PDB entry 8I4T | electron microscopy, 5.20 A resolution (low resolution: residue-level contacts below are approximate; hydrogen-bond / salt-bridge calls are withheld) | chains J and K of the 24 polymer chains in the assembly

[Chain J (and K)]
Name: Envelopment polyprotein
Organism: Severe fever with thrombocytopenia syndrome virus
Notes: chain K of this document is another copy of the same molecule, construct and numbering; everything in this record applies to it too
UniProt: A0A4D6J0G9 (A0A4D6J0G9_SFTS); numbering as in UniProt (aligned over 561-1073)
Chain sequence (513 residues; each row starts with the number of its first residue):
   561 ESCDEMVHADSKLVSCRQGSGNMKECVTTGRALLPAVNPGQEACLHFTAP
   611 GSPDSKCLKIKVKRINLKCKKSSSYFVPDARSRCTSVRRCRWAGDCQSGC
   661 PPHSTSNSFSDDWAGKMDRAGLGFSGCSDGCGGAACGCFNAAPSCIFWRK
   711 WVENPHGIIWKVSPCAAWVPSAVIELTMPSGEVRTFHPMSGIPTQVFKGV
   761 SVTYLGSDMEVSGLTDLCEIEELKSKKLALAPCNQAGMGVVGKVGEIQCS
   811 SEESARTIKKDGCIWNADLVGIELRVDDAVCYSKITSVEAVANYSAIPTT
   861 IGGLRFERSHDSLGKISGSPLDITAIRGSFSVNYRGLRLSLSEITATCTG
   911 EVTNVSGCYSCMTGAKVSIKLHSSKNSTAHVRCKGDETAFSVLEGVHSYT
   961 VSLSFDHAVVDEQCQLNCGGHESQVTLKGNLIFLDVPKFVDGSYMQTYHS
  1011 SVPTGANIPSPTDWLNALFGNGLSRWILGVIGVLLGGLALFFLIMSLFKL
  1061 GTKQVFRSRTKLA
Unresolved in the structure: 1070-1073
Cystine bridges: C563-C604, C629-C725, C644-C841, C656-C705, C691-C696, C778-C793, C809-C823, C908-C978, C918-C921, C943-C974
Covalent attachments: N-acetylglucosamine (NAG) linked to N853, N914, N936
From the paper describing this entry:
  - post-translational modification sites: N914
  - mutagenesis - N914Q: unchanged expression

[Interface between chain J and chain K]
Pairs across the interface - 22 pairs, chain J then chain K:
  Q657(J) - D821(K)
  S658(J) - D821(K)
  D689(J) - S810(K)
  G690(J) - S811(K)
  C691(J) - S811(K)
  G692(J) - S811(K)
  G692(J) - E813(K)
  G693(J) - E813(K)
  C698(J) - E813(K)
  N700(J) - E813(K)
  A701(J) - E813(K)
  A702(J) - E813(K)
  P703(J) - S810(K)
  P703(J) - D821(K)
  P703(J) - G822(K)
  E833(J) - K631(K)
  R835(J) - K631(K)
  R835(J) - S634(K)
  C841(J) - P753(K)
  Y842(J) - K630(K)
  Y842(J) - I752(K)
  Y842(J) - P753(K)
Interface residues without a listed pair, chain J (19 interface residues in all): P715, L834, S843
Interface residues without a listed pair, chain K (13 interface residues in all): G751, L873, R895

[Summary]
19 residues of chain J and 13 residues of chain K are in contact. Covalently linked N-acetylglucosamine: at
N853(J), N914(J) and N936(J). The paper reports that N914Q of chain J leaves expression unchanged; a
modification site at N914(J).
Chain J and chain K are both Envelopment polyprotein (Severe fever with thrombocytopenia syndrome virus); the
structure, Structure of the asymmetric unit of SFTSV virion, was determined by electron microscopy, deposited
together with 8ILQ.
